1R9D - chains A and B; structure by X-ray diffraction, 1.80 A resolution.

[Chain A (and B)]
Protein: glycerol dehydratase
Organism: Clostridium butyricum
Notes: chain B of this document is another copy of the same molecule, construct and numbering; everything in this record applies to it too
UniProt: Q8GEZ8 (Q8GEZ8_CLOBU); residues 1-787 here = UniProt positions 1-787
Chain sequence (787 residues; row label = number of the first residue in the row):
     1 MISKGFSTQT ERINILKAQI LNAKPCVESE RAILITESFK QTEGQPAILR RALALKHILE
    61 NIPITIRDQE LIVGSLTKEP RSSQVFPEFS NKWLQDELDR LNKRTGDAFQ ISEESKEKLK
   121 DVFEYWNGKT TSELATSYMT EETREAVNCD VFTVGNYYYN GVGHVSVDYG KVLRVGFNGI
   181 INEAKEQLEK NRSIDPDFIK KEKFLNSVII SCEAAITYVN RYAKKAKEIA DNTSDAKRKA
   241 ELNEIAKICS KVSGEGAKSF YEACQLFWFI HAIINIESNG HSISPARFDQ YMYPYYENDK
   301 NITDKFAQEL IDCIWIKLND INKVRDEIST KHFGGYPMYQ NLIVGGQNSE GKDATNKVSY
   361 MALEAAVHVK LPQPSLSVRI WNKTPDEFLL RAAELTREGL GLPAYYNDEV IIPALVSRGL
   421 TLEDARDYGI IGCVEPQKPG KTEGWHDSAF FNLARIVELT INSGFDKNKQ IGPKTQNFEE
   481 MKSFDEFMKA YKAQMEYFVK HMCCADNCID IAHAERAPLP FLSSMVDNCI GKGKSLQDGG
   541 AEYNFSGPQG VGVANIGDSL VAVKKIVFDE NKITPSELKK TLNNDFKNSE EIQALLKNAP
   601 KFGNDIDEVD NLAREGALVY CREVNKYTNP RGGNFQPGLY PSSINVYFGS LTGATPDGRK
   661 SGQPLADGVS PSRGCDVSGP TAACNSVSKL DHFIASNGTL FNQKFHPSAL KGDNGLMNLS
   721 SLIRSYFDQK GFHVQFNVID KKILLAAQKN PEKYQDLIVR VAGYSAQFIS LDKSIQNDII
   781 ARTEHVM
Disordered / not traced: 1

[Interface between chain A and chain B]
Contacting residue pairs - 50 pairs, chain A then chain B:
  E43(A) - G128(B)
  E43(A) - R516(B)  hydrogen bond (backbone-side chain)
  G44(A) - G128(B)  hydrogen bond (backbone-backbone)
  G44(A) - E133(B)
  G44(A) - L134(B)
  G44(A) - S137(B)  hydrogen bond (backbone-side chain)
  G44(A) - R516(B)
  Q45(A) - S137(B)
  P46(A) - L134(B)  hydrophobic
  P46(A) - S137(B)
  P46(A) - Y138(B)  hydrophobic
  N127(A) - E43(B)
  G128(A) - E43(B)
  G128(A) - G44(B)  hydrogen bond (backbone-backbone)
  K129(A) - E43(B)
  E133(A) - G44(B)
  L134(A) - G44(B)
  S137(A) - G44(B)  hydrogen bond (side chain-backbone)
  S137(A) - Q45(B)  hydrogen bond
  S137(A) - P46(B)
  S137(A) - K203(B)  hydrogen bond (backbone-side chain)
  Y138(A) - P46(B)  hydrophobic
  Y138(A) - I199(B)  hydrophobic
  Y138(A) - K200(B)
  Y138(A) - K203(B)  hydrogen bond (backbone-side chain)
  M139(A) - K203(B)
  T140(A) - E202(B)
  I194(A) - K626(B)
  I194(A) - Y627(B)  hydrophobic
  P196(A) - N507(B)
  P196(A) - T628(B)
  P196(A) - N629(B)
  P196(A) - P630(B)  hydrophobic
  I199(A) - Y138(B)  hydrophobic
  I199(A) - N507(B)
  I199(A) - I511(B)  hydrophobic
  K200(A) - I511(B)
  E202(A) - T140(B)
  K203(A) - S137(B)  hydrogen bond (side chain-backbone)
  K203(A) - Y138(B)  hydrogen bond (side chain-backbone)
  K203(A) - M139(B)
  N507(A) - P196(B)
  I511(A) - I199(B)  hydrophobic
  I511(A) - K200(B)
  R516(A) - E43(B)  hydrogen bond (side chain-backbone)
  R516(A) - G44(B)
  K626(A) - I194(B)
  Y627(A) - I194(B)  hydrophobic
  T628(A) - P196(B)
  N629(A) - P196(B)
Other interface residues (no listed pair), chain A (29 interface residues in all): K500, C508, P630
Other interface residues (no listed pair), chain B (29 interface residues in all): N127, K129, K500, C508

[In short]
Chain A and chain B each contribute 29 residues to their interface, with 11 hydrogen bonds. Polar pairs
include E43(A)-R516(B), G44(A)-S137(B) and S137(A)-Q45(B).
Chain A and chain B are both glycerol dehydratase (Clostridium butyricum); the structure, Glycerol bound form
of the B12-independent glycerol dehydratase from Clostridium butyricum, was determined by X-ray diffraction,
deposited together with 1R8W.
